PDB entry 2XMH | X-ray diffraction, 2.40 A resolution | chains A and B

# Chain A (and B)
Protein: Ctp-inositol-1-phosphate cytidylyltransferase
Source organism: Archaeoglobus fulgidus
Notes: fragment: soluble domain, residues 55-286; chain B of this document is another copy of the same molecule, construct and numbering; everything in this record applies to it too
UniProtKB: O29976 (O29976_ARCFU); residues 1-232 here correspond to UniProt positions 55-286 (UniProt number = residue number + 54)
Sequence (232 residues; row label = number of the first residue in the row):
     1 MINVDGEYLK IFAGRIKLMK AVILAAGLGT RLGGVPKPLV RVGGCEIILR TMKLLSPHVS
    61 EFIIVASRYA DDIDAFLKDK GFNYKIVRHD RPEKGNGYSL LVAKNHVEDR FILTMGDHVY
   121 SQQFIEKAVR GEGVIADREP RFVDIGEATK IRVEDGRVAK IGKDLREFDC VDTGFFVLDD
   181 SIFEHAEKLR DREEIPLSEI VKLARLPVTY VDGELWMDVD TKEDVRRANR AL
Disordered / not traced: 1-15, 26-34, 221-232 (chain B: 1-15, 27-35, 221-232)
Small-molecule neighbours: citrate anion (FLC): Ala-25, Pro-36, Lys-37, Pro-38, Ser-67, Arg-68, Tyr-69, Pro-92
UniProt features mapped onto this chain:
  - binding site (CTP): Leu-24 to Ala-26, Lys-37, Asp-90, Glu-126
  - binding site (Mg(2+)): Glu-126
From the paper describing this entry:
  - binding site for citrate anion: Gly-27, Leu-28, Lys-37, Arg-68
  - conformationally variable residues (order/disorder transition): Gly-27 to Lys-37
  - specificity-determining residues: His-89 to Gly-95 (proposed by the authors, not directly observed)

# Chain A / chain B interface
Contacting residue pairs (35; chain A residue first):
  Val-40(A) with Val-219(B), hydrophobic
  Arg-41(A) with Glu-147(B), salt bridge; Asp-218(B); Val-219(B); Asp-220(B), hydrogen bond (backbone-backbone)
  Val-42(A) with Phe-142(B), hydrophobic; Met-217(B), hydrophobic; Asp-218(B)
  Gly-43(A) with Val-143(B); Asp-144(B), hydrogen bond (backbone-backbone); Asp-218(B), hydrogen bond (backbone-backbone)
  Gly-44(A) with Asp-144(B); Glu-147(B); Asp-218(B)
  Arg-50(A) with Phe-142(B), hydrogen bond (side chain-backbone)
  Val-119(A) with Phe-142(B), hydrophobic
  Phe-142(A) with Arg-50(B), hydrogen bond (backbone-side chain); Val-119(B), hydrophobic; Tyr-120(B); Ser-121(B); Leu-215(B), hydrophobic
  Val-143(A) with Gly-43(B)
  Asp-144(A) with Gly-43(B), hydrogen bond (backbone-backbone)
  Glu-147(A) with Arg-41(B), salt bridge; Gly-44(B)
  Leu-215(A) with Phe-142(B), hydrophobic; Leu-215(B), hydrophobic
  Met-217(A) with Val-42(B), hydrophobic; Met-217(B), hydrophobic
  Asp-218(A) with Val-42(B); Gly-43(B), hydrogen bond (backbone-backbone); Gly-44(B)
  Val-219(A) with Arg-41(B)
  Asp-220(A) with Val-40(B); Arg-41(B), hydrogen bond (backbone-backbone)
Interface residues without a listed pair, chain A (18 interface residues in all): Tyr-120, Arg-141
Interface residues without a listed pair, chain B (19 interface residues in all): Gln-123

# Summary
18 residues of chain A face 19 of chain B across their interface, with 8 hydrogen bonds and 2 salt bridges.
Among the polar pairs are Arg-41(A)/Glu-147(B), Arg-50(A)/Phe-142(B) and Arg-41(A)/Asp-220(B). Ligands of
chain A: citrate anion. The paper reports a binding site for citrate anion at Gly-27(A), Leu-28(A) and
Lys-37(A) among others; the specificity determinant His-89(A).
Both chains are Ctp-inositol-1-phosphate cytidylyltransferase (Archaeoglobus fulgidus). Entry 2XMH (The X-ray
structure of CTP:inositol-1-phosphate cytidylyltransferase from Archaeoglobus fulgidus) was determined by
X-ray diffraction (same publication as 2XME).
